5NC5 - chains A and D of the 8 polymer chains in the assembly; structure by X-ray diffraction, 3.20 A resolution.

== Chain A ==
Molecule: Multidrug efflux pump subunit AcrB
Organism: Escherichia coli K-12
Reference sequence: P31224 (ACRB_ECOLI); numbering as in UniProt (aligned over 1-1049)
Amino-acid sequence (1049 residues; numbered 1 to 1049; the number before each row is that of its first residue):
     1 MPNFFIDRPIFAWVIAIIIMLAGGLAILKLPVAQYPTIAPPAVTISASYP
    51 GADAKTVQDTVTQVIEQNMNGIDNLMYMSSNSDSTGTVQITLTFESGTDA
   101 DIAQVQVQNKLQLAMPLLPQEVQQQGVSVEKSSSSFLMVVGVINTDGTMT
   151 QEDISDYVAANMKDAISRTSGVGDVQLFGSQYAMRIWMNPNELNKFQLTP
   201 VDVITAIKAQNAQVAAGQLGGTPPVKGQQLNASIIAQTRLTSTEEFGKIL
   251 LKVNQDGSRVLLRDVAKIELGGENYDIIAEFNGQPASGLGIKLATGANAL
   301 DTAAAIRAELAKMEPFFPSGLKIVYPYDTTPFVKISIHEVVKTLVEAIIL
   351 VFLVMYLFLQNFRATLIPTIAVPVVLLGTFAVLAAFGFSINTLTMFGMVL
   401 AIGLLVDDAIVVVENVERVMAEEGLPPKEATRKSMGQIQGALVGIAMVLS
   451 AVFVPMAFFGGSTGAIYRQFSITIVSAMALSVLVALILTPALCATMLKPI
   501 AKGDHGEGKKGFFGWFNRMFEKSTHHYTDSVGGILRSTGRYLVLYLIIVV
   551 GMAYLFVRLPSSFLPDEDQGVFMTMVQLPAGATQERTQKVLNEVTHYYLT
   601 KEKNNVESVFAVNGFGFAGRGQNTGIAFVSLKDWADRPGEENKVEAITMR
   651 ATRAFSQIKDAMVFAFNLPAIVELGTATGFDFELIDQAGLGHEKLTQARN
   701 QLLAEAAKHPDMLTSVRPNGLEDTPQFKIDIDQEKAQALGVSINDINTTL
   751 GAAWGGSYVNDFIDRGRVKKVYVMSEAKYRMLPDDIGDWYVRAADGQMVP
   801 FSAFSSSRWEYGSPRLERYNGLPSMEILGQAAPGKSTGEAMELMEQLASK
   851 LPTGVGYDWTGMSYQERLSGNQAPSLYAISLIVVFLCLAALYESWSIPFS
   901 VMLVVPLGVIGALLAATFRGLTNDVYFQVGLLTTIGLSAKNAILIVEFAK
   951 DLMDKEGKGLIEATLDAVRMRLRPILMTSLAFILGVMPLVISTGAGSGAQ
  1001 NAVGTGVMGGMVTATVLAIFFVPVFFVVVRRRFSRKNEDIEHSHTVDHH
Unresolved in the structure: 1045-1049
UniProt features mapped onto this chain:
  - mutagenesis: His526 (H526Y: Partially restores chloramphenicol resistance to an AcrZ G30R mutant)

== Chain D ==
Molecule: DARPin
Organism: Escherichia coli
Notes: antibody fragment or engineered binder
Amino-acid sequence (169 residues; each row starts with the number of its first residue):
     1 MRGSHHHHHHGSDLGKKLLEAARAGRDDEVRILMANGADVNAADVVGWTP
    51 LHLAAYWGHLEIVEVLLKNGADVNAYDTLGSTPLHLAAHFGHLEIVEVLL
   101 KNGADVNAKDDNGITPLHLAANRGHLEIVEVLLKYGADVNAQDKFGKTAF
   151 DISINNGNEDLAEILQKLN
Unresolved in the structure: 1-10, 167-169

== Chain A / chain D interface ==
Pairs across the interface (9):
  Gln229(A) with Val45(D)
  Leu230(A) with Val45(D), hydrophobic
  Glu244(A) with Asn156(D)
  Lys248(A) with Asn155(D); Asn156(D), hydrogen bond
  Arg259(A) with Asn155(D), hydrogen bond
  Arg263(A) with Ile154(D); Asn155(D), hydrogen bond (side chain-backbone); Gly157(D)
Also at the interface, not in a pair above, chain A (7 interface residues in all): Leu261
Also at the interface, not in a pair above, chain D (7 interface residues in all): Val46, Lys147

== Summary ==
The chain A/chain D interface involves 7 residues from each chain, with 3 hydrogen bonds. Polar pairs include
Lys248(A)-Asn156(D), Arg259(A)-Asn155(D) and Arg263(A)-Asn155(D). Curated annotation (UniProt) lists one
mutagenesis site on chain A.
Chain A is Multidrug efflux pump subunit AcrB (Escherichia coli K-12) and chain D is DARPin (Escherichia
coli); the structure, Crystal structure of AcrBZ in complex with antibiotic puromycin, was determined by X-ray
diffraction, deposited together with 5O66, 5NG5 and 5V5S.
